6K72 - chains C and G of the 14 polymer chains in the assembly; structure by electron microscopy, 4.60 A resolution (low resolution: residue-level contacts below are approximate; hydrogen-bond / salt-bridge calls are withheld).

[Chain C]
Name: Translation initiation factor eIF-2B subunit beta
Source organism: Homo sapiens
UniProtKB: P49770 (EI2BB_HUMAN); residues 1-351 here = UniProt positions 1-351
Chain sequence (351 residues; each row starts with the number of its first residue):
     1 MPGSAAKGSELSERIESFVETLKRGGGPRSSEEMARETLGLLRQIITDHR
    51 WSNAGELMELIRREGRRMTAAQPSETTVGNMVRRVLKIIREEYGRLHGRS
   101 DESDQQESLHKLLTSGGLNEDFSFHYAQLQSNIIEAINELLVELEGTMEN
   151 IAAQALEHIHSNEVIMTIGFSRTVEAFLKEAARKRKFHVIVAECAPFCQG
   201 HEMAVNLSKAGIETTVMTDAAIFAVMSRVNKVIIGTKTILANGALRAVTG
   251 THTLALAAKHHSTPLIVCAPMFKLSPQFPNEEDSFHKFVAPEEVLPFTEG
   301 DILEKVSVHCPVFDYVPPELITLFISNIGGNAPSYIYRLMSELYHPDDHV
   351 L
Unresolved in the structure: 1-7, 99-124
Curated features (UniProtKB/Swiss-Prot):
  - natural variant: V85 (V85E: In VWM2), A127 (A127V: Found in a patient with Rett syndrome-like phenotype; uncertain significance), S171 (S171F: In VWM2), P196 (P196S: In VWM2), G200 (G200V: In VWM2), E213 (E213G: In VWM2), C268 (C268Y: In VWM2), K273 (K273R: In VWM2), V316 (V316D: In VWM2), G329 (G329V: In VWM2)

[Chain G]
Name: Translation initiation factor eIF-2B subunit delta
Source organism: Homo sapiens
UniProtKB: Q9UI10 (EI2BD_HUMAN); residues 1-523 here = UniProt positions 1-523
Chain sequence (523 residues; row label = number of the first residue in the row):
     1 MAAVAVAVREDSGSGMKAELPPGPGAVGREMTKEEKLQLRKEKKQQKKKR
    51 KEEKGAEPETGSAVSAAQCQVGPTRELPESGIQLGTPREKVPAGRSKAEL
   101 RAERRAKQEAERALKQARKGEQGGPPPKASPSTAGETPSGVKRLPEYPQV
   151 DDLLLRRLVKKPERQQVPTRKDYGSKVSLFSHLPQYSRQNSLTQFMSIPS
   201 SVIHPAMVRLGLQYSQGLVSGSNARCIALLRALQQVIQDYTTPPNEELSR
   251 DLVNKLKPYMSFLTQCRPLSASMHNAIKFLNKEITSVGSSKREEEAKSEL
   301 RAAIDRYVQEKIVLAAQAISRFAYQKISNGDVILVYGCSSLVSRILQEAW
   351 TEGRRFRVVVVDSRPWLEGRHTLRSLVHAGVPASYLLIPAASYVLPEVSK
   401 VLLGAHALLANGSVMSRVGTAQLALVARAHNVPVLVCCETYKFCERVQTD
   451 AFVSNELDDPDDLQCKRGEHVALANWQNHASLRLLNLVYDVTPPELVDLV
   501 ITELGMIPCSSVPVVLRVKSSDQ
Unresolved in the structure: 1-165, 523
Curated features (UniProtKB/Swiss-Prot):
  - region: R170 to L179 (May bind the chemical integrated stress response (ISR) inhibitor ISRIB)
  - modified residue: A2 (N-acetylalanine), S12 (Phosphoserine), T86 (Phosphothreonine), S130 (Phosphoserine)
  - natural variant: R209 (R209Q: In VWM4), A228 (A228V: In VWM4), L269 (L269R: In VWM4), R357 (R357Q: In VWM4), R374 (R374C: In VWM4), C465 (C465R: In VWM4), Y489 (Y489H: In VWM4)

[Interface between chain C and chain G]
Residue-residue contacts (79; chain C residue first):
  H188(C) - L179(G)
  A195(C) - L387(G)
  H201(C) - L463(G)
  H201(C) - A472(G)
  E202(C) - A472(G)
  A204(C) - L482(G)
  V205(C) - A472(G)
  S208(C) - S481(G)
  S208(C) - L482(G)
  G211(C) - S481(G)
  E213(C) - A480(G)
  E213(C) - S481(G)
  E213(C) - R483(G)
  T214(C) - S481(G)
  T214(C) - L482(G)
  T214(C) - R483(G)
  T215(C) - R483(G)
  V216(C) - L482(G)
  V216(C) - R483(G)
  V216(C) - L484(G)
  V216(C) - L485(G)
  M217(C) - L485(G)
  M217(C) - N486(G)
  T218(C) - R364(G)
  T218(C) - V418(G)
  T218(C) - N486(G)
  D219(C) - I388(G)
  D219(C) - Q422(G)
  A220(C) - I388(G)
  A220(C) - V418(G)
  A220(C) - G419(G)
  A220(C) - Q422(G)
  A221(C) - V418(G)
  A221(C) - Q422(G)
  I222(C) - Q422(G)
  F223(C) - A421(G)
  F223(C) - Q422(G)
  F223(C) - L425(G)
  F223(C) - P493(G)
  A224(C) - D450(G)
  A224(C) - F452(G)
  A224(C) - D490(G)
  V225(C) - F452(G)
  R228(C) - F452(G)
  T249(C) - P389(G)
  G250(C) - P389(G)
  H252(C) - S392(G)
  T253(C) - V426(G)
  L256(C) - L425(G)
  L256(C) - V426(G)
  L256(C) - A429(G)
  K259(C) - R428(G)
  H260(C) - L425(G)
  H260(C) - R428(G)
  F288(C) - Y393(G)
  V294(C) - Y385(G)
  V294(C) - L387(G)
  L295(C) - R370(G)
  P296(C) - R370(G)
  T298(C) - R370(G)
  D301(C) - H378(G)
  I302(C) - L373(G)
  I302(C) - R374(G)
  I302(C) - V377(G)
  K305(C) - V377(G)
  K305(C) - A383(G)
  V306(C) - L373(G)
  V306(C) - A383(G)
  V306(C) - S384(G)
  V306(C) - Y385(G)
  S307(C) - A383(G)
  S307(C) - S384(G)
  S307(C) - Y385(G)
  V308(C) - Y385(G)
  H309(C) - Y385(G)
  H309(C) - L386(G)
  H309(C) - Y393(G)
  P311(C) - A390(G)
  D314(C) - P389(G)
Interface residues without a listed pair, chain C (52 interface residues in all): E193, P196, F197, C198, K209, I212, A257, H286, C310
Interface residues without a listed pair, chain G (47 interface residues in all): Y336, S363, P365, L367, H430, C465, L473, H479, L487

[In short]
52 residues of chain C and 47 residues of chain G are in contact.
Here chain C is Translation initiation factor eIF-2B subunit beta and chain G is Translation initiation factor
eIF-2B subunit delta, both from Homo sapiens. Entry 6K72 (eIF2(aP) - eIF2B complex) was determined by electron
microscopy together with 6K71, 6JLY and 6JLZ from the same study.
